PDB entry 6LVD | electron microscopy, 3.20 A resolution | chains A and E of the 8 polymer chains in the assembly

Chain A (and E):
Molecule: N, N-dimethylformamidase large subunit
From: Paracoccus sp. SSG05
Notes: EC 3.5.1.56; chain E of this document is another copy of the same molecule, construct and numbering; everything in this record applies to it too
UniProtKB: I6NT79 (I6NT79_9RHOB); numbering as in UniProt (aligned over 1-762)
Amino-acid sequence (775 residues; each row starts with the number of its first residue):
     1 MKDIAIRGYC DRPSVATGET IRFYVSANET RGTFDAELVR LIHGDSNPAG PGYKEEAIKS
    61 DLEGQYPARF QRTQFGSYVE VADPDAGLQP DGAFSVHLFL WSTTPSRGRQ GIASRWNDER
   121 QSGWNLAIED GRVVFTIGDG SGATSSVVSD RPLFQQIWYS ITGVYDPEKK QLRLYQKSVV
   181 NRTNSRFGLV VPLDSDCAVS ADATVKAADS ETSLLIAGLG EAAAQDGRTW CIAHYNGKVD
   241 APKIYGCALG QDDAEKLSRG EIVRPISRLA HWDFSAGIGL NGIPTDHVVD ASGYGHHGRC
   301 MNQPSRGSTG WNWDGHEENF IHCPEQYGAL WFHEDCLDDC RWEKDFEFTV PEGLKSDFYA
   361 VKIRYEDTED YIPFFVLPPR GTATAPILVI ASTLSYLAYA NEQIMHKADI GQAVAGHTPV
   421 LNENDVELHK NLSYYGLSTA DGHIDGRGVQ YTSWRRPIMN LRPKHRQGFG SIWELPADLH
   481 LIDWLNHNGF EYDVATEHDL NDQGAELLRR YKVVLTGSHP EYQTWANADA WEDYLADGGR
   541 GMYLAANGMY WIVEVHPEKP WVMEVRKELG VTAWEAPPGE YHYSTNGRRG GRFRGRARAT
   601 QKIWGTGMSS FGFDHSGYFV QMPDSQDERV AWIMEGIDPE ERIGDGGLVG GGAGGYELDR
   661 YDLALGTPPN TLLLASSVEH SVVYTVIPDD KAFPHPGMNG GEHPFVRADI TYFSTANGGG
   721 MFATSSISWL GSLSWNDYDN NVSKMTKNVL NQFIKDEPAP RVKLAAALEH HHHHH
Disordered / not traced: 408-418, 466-468, 762-775
Construct notes: engineered mutation A440 (Tyr in I6NT79); expression tag (763-775)
Reported in the primary citation:
  - mutagenesis - Y440A: abolished binding to Fe
  - catalytic residues: H519
  - mutagenesis - E521A: abolished catalytic activity
  - mutagenesis - S395A: unchanged catalytic activity on DMF
  - mutagenesis - H519A, N547A, E657A: abolished catalytic activity on DMF
  - catalytic residues: N547, E657 (proposed by the authors, not directly observed)

Chain A / chain E interface:
Residue-residue contacts - 26 pairs, chain A then chain E:
  C247(A) with E19(E)
  D252(A) with E506(E)
  K256(A) with E506(E), salt bridge
  R264(A) with R380(E)
  P265(A) with D502(E); P560(E)
  I266(A) with R12(E); P560(E); W561(E), hydrophobic
  S267(A) with R12(E), hydrogen bond
  R268(A) with P557(E), hydrogen bond (side chain-backbone); E558(E), hydrogen bond (side chain-backbone); P560(E)
  T285(A) with H297(E), hydrogen bond
  H287(A) with H287(E); H297(E)
  V289(A) with H287(E)
  A291(A) with E558(E)
  S292(A) with E558(E)
  Y294(A) with R299(E); R455(E)
  G295(A) with R299(E)
  P557(A) with G293(E)
  E558(A) with G293(E); G295(E), hydrogen bond (side chain-backbone); H297(E), salt bridge
Interface residues without a listed pair, chain A (22 interface residues in all): E261, D290, G293, H297, D502
Interface residues without a listed pair, chain E (18 interface residues in all): D11, I266, Y294

In short:
22 residues of chain A and 18 residues of chain E are in contact, with 5 hydrogen bonds and 2 salt bridges.
Among the polar pairs are K256(A)-E506(E), E558(A)-H297(E) and S267(A)-R12(E). From the paper: catalytic
residues H519(A), N547(A) and E657(A); H519A, N547A and E657A of chain A abolish catalytic activity on DMF; 6
substitutions were tested in all.
Chain A and chain E are both N, N-dimethylformamidase large subunit (Paracoccus sp. SSG05); the structure,
Structure of Dimethylformamidase, tetramer, Y440A mutant, was determined by electron microscopy together with
6LVV, 6LVB, 6LVC and 6LVE from the same study.
